Entry 8YEM (X-ray diffraction, 2.74 A resolution); this record covers chains C and E of the 6 polymer chains in the assembly.

[Chain C]
Molecule: Detyrosinated tubulin alpha-1B chain
Organism: Sus scrofa
Reference sequence: Q2XVP4 (TBA1B_PIG); numbering as in UniProt (aligned over 1-440)
Chain sequence (440 residues; each row starts with the number of its first residue):
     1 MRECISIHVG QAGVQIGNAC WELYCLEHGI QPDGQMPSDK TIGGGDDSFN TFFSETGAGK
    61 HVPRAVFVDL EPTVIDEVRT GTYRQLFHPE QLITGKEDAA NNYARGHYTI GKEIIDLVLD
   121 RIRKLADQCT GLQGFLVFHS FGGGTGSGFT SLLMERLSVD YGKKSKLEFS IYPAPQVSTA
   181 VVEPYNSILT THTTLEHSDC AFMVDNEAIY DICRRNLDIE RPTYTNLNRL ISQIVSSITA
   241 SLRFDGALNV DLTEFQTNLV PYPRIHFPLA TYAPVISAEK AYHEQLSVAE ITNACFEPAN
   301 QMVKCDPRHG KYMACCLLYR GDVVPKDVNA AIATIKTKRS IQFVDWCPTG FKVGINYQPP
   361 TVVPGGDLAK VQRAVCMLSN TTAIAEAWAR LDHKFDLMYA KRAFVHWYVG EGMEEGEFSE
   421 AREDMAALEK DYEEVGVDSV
Metal / ion sites: Ca2+: Asp-39, Thr-41, Gly-44, Glu-55
Small-molecule neighbours:
  - A1D6D (4-(2-chloranyl-6-fluoranyl-quinazolin-4-yl)-7-methoxy-1,3-dihydroquinoxalin-2-one): Asn-101, Thr-179, Val-181
  - GTP (guanosine-5'-triphosphate): Val-9, Gly-10, Gln-11, Ala-12, Gln-15, Ile-16, Asp-69, Asp-98, Ala-99, Ala-100, Asn-101, Ser-140, Gly-142, Gly-143, Gly-144, Thr-145, Gly-146, Ile-171, Pro-173, Val-177, Ser-178, Thr-179, Glu-183, Asn-206, Tyr-224, Leu-227, Asn-228, Ile-231
Swiss-Prot annotation at these positions:
  - motif: Met-1 to Cys-4 (MREC motif)
  - active site: Glu-254
  - binding site (GTP): Gly-10, Gln-11, Ala-12, Gln-15, Glu-71, Ala-99, Ser-140, Gly-143, Gly-144, Thr-145, Gly-146, Thr-179, Glu-183, Asn-206, Tyr-224, Asn-228, Leu-252
  - binding site (Mg(2+)): Glu-71
  - modified residue: Lys-40 (N6,N6,N6-trimethyllysine), Ser-48 (Phosphoserine), Ser-232 (Phosphoserine), Tyr-282 (3'-nitrotyrosine), Arg-339 (Omega-N-methylarginine), Ser-439 (Phosphoserine)
  - cross-link (Glycyl lysine isopeptide (Lys-Gly)): Lys-326 (interchain with G-Cter in ubiquitin), Lys-370 (interchain with G-Cter in ubiquitin)

[Chain E]
Molecule: Stathmin-4
Organism: Rattus norvegicus
Reference sequence: P63043 (STMN4_RAT); residues 6-141 here correspond to UniProt positions 50-185 (UniProt number = residue number + 44)
Chain sequence (136 residues; row label = number of the first residue in the row):
     6 MEVIELNKCT SGQSFEVILK PPSFDGVPEF NASLPRRRDP SLEEIQKKLE AAEERRKYQE
    66 AELLKHLAEK REHEREVIQK AIEENNNFIK MAKEKLAQKM ESNKENREAH LAAMLERLQE
   126 KDKHAEEVRK NKELKE
Unresolved in the structure: 29-43
Swiss-Prot annotation at these positions:
  - modified residue: Ser-46 (Phosphoserine)

[Chain C / chain E interface]
Contacting residue pairs - 32 pairs, chain C then chain E:
  His-107(C) / Lys-104(E)
  His-107(C) / Met-105(E)
  Tyr-108(C) / Lys-104(E)
  Tyr-108(C) / Met-105(E)  hydrophobic
  Tyr-108(C) / Asn-108(E)
  Thr-109(C) / Arg-112(E)
  Lys-112(C) / Met-105(E)
  Leu-152(C) / Leu-101(E)  hydrophobic
  Leu-152(C) / Met-105(E)  hydrophobic
  Glu-155(C) / Leu-101(E)
  Glu-155(C) / Lys-104(E)  salt bridge
  Arg-156(C) / Leu-101(E)
  Ser-158(C) / Phe-93(E)
  Ser-158(C) / Ile-94(E)
  Val-159(C) / Ile-94(E)
  Val-159(C) / Ala-97(E)  hydrophobic
  Val-159(C) / Lys-98(E)
  Gly-162(C) / Ile-94(E)
  Lys-163(C) / Asn-90(E)  hydrogen bond (backbone-side chain)
  Lys-163(C) / Phe-93(E)
  Thr-193(C) / Lys-104(E)
  Glu-196(C) / Lys-100(E)  salt bridge
  Val-409(C) / His-115(E)
  Gly-410(C) / Arg-112(E)
  Glu-411(C) / Asn-108(E)  hydrogen bond (backbone-side chain)
  Glu-411(C) / Arg-112(E)  salt bridge
  Gly-412(C) / Asn-108(E)
  Gly-412(C) / Asn-111(E)  hydrogen bond (backbone-side chain)
  Gly-412(C) / Arg-112(E)
  Met-413(C) / Asn-108(E)
  Glu-414(C) / Ser-107(E)  hydrogen bond
  Glu-414(C) / Asn-111(E)  hydrogen bond
Interface residues without a listed pair, chain C (20 interface residues in all): His-197

[Summary]
The interface between chain C and chain E involves 20 residues on one side and 14 on the other; the contacts
include 5 hydrogen bonds and 3 salt bridges. Polar pairs include Glu-155(C)/Lys-104(E), Glu-196(C)/Lys-100(E)
and Glu-411(C)/Arg-112(E). Chain C binds GTP and compound A1D6D.
Chain C is Detyrosinated tubulin alpha-1B chain (Sus scrofa) and chain E is Stathmin-4 (Rattus norvegicus);
the structure, Tubulin-RB3_SLD-TTL in complex with compound 9, was determined by X-ray diffraction.
